Entry 7PG3 (electron microscopy, 7.30 A resolution (low resolution: residue-level contacts below are approximate; hydrogen-bond / salt-bridge calls are withheld)); this record covers chains A and F of the 8 polymer chains in the assembly.

== Chain A ==
Protein: Isoform Short of Insulin receptor
From: Homo sapiens
Notes: EC 2.7.10.1
Reference sequence: P06213 (INSR_HUMAN), isoform P06213-2; residues -26 to 1343 here correspond to UniProt positions 1-1370 (UniProt number = residue number + 27)
Amino-acid sequence (1382 residues; numbered -26 to 1355; the number before each row is that of its first residue; numbers below 1 keep their minus sign (Met-26 is residue -26)):
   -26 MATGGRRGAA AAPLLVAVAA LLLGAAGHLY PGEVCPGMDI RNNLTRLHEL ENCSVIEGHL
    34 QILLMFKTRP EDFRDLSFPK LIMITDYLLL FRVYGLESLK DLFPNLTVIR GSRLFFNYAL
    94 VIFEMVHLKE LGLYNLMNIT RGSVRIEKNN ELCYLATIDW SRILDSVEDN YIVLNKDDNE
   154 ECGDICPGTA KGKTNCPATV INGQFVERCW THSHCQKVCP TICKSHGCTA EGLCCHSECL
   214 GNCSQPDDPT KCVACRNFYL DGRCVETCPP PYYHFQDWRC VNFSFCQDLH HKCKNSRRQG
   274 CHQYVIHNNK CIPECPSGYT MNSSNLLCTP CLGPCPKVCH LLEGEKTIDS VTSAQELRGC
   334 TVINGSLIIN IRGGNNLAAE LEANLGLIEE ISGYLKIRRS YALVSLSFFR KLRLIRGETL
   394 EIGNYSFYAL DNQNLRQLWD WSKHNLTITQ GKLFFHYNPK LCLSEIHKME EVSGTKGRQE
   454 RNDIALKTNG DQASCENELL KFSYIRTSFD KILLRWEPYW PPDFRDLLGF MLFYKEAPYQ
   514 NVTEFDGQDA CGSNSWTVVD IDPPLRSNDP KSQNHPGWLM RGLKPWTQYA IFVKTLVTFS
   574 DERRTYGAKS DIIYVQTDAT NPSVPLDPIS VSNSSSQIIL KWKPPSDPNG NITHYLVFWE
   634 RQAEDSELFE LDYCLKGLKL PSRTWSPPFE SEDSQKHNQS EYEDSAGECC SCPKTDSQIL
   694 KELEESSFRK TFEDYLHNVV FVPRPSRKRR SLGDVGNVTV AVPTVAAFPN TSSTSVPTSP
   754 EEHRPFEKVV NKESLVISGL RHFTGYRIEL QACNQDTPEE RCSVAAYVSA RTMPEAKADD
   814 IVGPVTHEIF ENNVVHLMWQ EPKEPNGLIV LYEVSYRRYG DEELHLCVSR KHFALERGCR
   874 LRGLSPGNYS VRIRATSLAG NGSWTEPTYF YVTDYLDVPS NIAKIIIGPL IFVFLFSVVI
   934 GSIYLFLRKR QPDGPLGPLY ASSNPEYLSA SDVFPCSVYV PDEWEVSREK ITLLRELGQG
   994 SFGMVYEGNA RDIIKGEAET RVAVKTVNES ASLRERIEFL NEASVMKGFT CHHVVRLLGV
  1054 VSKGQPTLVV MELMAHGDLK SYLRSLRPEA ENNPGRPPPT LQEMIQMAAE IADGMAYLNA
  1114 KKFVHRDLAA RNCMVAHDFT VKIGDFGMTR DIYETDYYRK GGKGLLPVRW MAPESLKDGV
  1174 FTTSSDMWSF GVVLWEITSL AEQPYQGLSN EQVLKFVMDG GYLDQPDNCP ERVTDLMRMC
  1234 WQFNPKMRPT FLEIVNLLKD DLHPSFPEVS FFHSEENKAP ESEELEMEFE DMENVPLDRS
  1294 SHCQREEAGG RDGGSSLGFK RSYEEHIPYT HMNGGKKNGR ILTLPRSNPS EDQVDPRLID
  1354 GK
Disordered / not traced: -26 to 0, 161-168, 449-450, 648-755, 790-792, 908-1355
Disulfides: Cys8-Cys26, Cys126-Cys155, Cys159-Cys182, Cys169-Cys188, Cys192-Cys201, Cys196-Cys207, Cys208-Cys216, Cys212-Cys225, Cys228-Cys237, Cys241-Cys253, Cys259-Cys284, Cys266-Cys274, Cys288-Cys301, Cys304-Cys308, Cys312-Cys333, Cys435-Cys468, Cys647-Cys860, Cys786-Cys795
Construct notes: expression tag (1344-1355)
Swiss-Prot annotation at these positions:
  - region: Glu706 to Phe714 (Insulin-binding), Tyr972 (Important for interaction with IRS1, SHC1 and STAT5B)
  - site: Phe39 (Insulin-binding)
  - modified residue: Ser373 (Phosphoserine), Tyr374 (Phosphotyrosine), Ser380 (Phosphoserine), Tyr972 (Phosphotyrosine)
  - glycosylation (N-linked (GlcNAc...) asparagine): Asn16, Asn25, Asn78, Asn111, Asn215, Asn255, Asn295, Asn337, Asn397, Asn418, Asn514, Asn606, Asn624, Asn671

== Chain F ==
Protein: Insulin
From: Homo sapiens
Reference sequence: P01308 (INS_HUMAN); residues 1-30 here correspond to UniProt positions 25-54 (UniProt number = residue number + 24)
Amino-acid sequence (30 residues; each row starts with the number of its first residue):
     1 FVNQHLCGSH LVEALYLVCG ERGFFYTPKT
Disordered / not traced: 1-3, 27-30

== How chain A and chain F interact ==
Pairs across the interface (15):
  Tyr477(A) - Glu21(F)
  Arg479(A) - Leu17(F)
  Arg479(A) - Val18(F)
  Ser481(A) - Leu17(F)
  Phe482(A) - Glu13(F)
  Lys484(A) - His10(F)
  Lys484(A) - Glu13(F)
  Lys484(A) - Leu17(F)
  Leu486(A) - Val18(F)
  Gln546(A) - Glu21(F)
  Met553(A) - Gln4(F)
  Arg554(A) - Gln4(F)
  Arg554(A) - Leu6(F)
  Arg554(A) - Ala14(F)
  Gly555(A) - Gln4(F)
Also at the interface, not in a pair above, chain A (13 interface residues in all): Asp483, Arg488, Leu552

== Summary ==
The interface between chain A and chain F involves 13 residues on one side and 8 on the other.
Chain A is Isoform Short of Insulin receptor and chain F is Insulin, both from Homo sapiens; the structure,
Low resolution Cryo-EM structure of the full-length insulin receptor bound to 3 insulin, conf 2, was
determined by electron microscopy together with 7PG0, 7PG2 and 7PG4 from the same study.
